3QA3 - chains C and G of the 3 polymer chains in the assembly; structure by X-ray diffraction, 3.00 A resolution.

== Chain C ==
Molecule: Antibody Light chain
Organism: Mus musculus
Notes: antibody fragment or engineered binder
Chain sequence (220 residues; each row starts with the number of its first residue):
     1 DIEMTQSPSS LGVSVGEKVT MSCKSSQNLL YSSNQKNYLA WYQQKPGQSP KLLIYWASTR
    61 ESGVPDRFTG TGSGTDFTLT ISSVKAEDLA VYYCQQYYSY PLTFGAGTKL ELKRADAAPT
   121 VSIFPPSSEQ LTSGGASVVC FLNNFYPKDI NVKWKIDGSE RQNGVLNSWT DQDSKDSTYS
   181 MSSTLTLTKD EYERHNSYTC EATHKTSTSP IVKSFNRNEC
Disulfides: Cys23-Cys94, Cys140-Cys200

== Chain G ==
Molecule: Integrin alpha-M
Organism: Homo sapiens
Reference sequence: P11215 (ITAM_HUMAN); residues 132-321 here correspond to UniProt positions 148-337 (UniProt number = residue number + 16)
Chain sequence (190 residues; row label = number of the first residue in the row):
   132 DSDIAFLIDG SGSIIPHDFR RMKEFVSTVM EQLKKSKTLF SLMQYSEEFR IHFTFKEFQN
   192 NPNPRSLVKP ITQLLGRTHT ATGIRKVVRE LFNITNGARK NAFKILVVIT DGEKFGDPLG
   252 YEDVIPEADR EGVIRYVIGV GDAFRSEKSR QELNTIASKP PRDHVFQVNN FEALKTIQNQ
   312 LREKGFAIEG
Unresolved in the structure: 319-321
Sequence notes: engineered mutation Gly316 (Ile332 in P11215)
Bound ions: Ca2+: Ser142, Ser144, Asp242 (shared with 1 residue of chain D)
UniProt features mapped onto this chain:
  - glycosylation: Asn224 (N-linked (GlcNAc...) asparagine)
From the paper describing this entry:
  - mutagenesis - I316G: increased binding to mAb24
  - mutagenesis - I316G: increased signaling (citing earlier work)
  - specificity-determining residues: Glu178

== Chain C / chain G interface ==
Contacting residue pairs (15; chain C residue first):
  Tyr31(C) with Gly243(G); Glu244(G), hydrogen bond (side chain-backbone); Phe246(G), hydrophobic
  Ser32(C) with Glu244(G), hydrogen bond
  Ser33(C) with Gly243(G); Glu244(G), hydrogen bond (side chain-backbone); Ala274(G)
  Tyr38(C) with Phe246(G)
  Tyr97(C) with Arg208(G), hydrogen bond (backbone-side chain)
  Tyr98(C) with Arg208(G); Phe246(G); Gly247(G)
  Ser99(C) with Gly247(G)
  Tyr100(C) with Glu178(G), hydrogen bond; Arg208(G), hydrogen bond
Also at the interface, not in a pair above, chain G (9 interface residues in all): Thr209, Lys279

== In short ==
The interface between chain C and chain G involves 8 residues on one side and 9 on the other, with 6 hydrogen
bonds. Polar pairs include Tyr31(C)-Glu244(G), Ser32(C)-Glu244(G) and Ser33(C)-Glu244(G). Ser142(G), Ser144(G)
and Asp242(G) form the Ca2+ site. The paper reports that I316G of chain G increases binding to mAb24; the
specificity determinant Glu178(G).
Here chain C is Antibody Light chain (Mus musculus) and chain G is Integrin alpha-M (Homo sapiens). Entry 3QA3
(Crystal Structure of A-domain in complex with antibody) was determined by X-ray diffraction (same publication
as 3Q3G).
